1MTL - chains D and A of the 4 polymer chains in the assembly; structure by X-ray diffraction, 2.80 A resolution.

[Chain D]
Molecule: 12-nt DNA strand
Sequence (12 nucleotides; row label = number of the first residue in the row):
   213 CGCGAGXTCGCG
Modified positions: AAB (2'-deoxy-ribofuranose-5'-monophosphate) at position 219

[Chain A]
Name: G/U mismatch-specific DNA glycosylase
Organism: Escherichia coli
Notes: EC 3.2.2.-
UniProtKB: P0A9H1 (MUG_ECOLI); residues 1-168 here = UniProt positions 1-168
Amino-acid sequence (168 residues; numbered 1 to 168; the number before each row is that of its first residue):
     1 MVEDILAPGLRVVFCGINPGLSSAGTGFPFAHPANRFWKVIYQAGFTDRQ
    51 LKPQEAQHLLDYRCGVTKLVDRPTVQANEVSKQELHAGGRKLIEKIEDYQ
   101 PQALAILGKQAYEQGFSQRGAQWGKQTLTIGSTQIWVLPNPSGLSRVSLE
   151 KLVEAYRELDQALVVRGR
Disordered / not traced: 1, 71-76, 165-168

[Interface between chain D and chain A]
Contacting residue pairs - 6 pairs, chain D then chain A:
  AAB_219(D) with Lys-82(A), sugar contact
  DT220(D) with Gln-110(A), hydrogen bond to the base
  DG222(D) with Arg-146(A), base contact
  DC223(D) with Arg-146(A), hydrogen bond to the base
  DG224(D) with Leu-144(A), hydrogen bond to the base; Arg-146(A), hydrogen bond to the sugar

[In short]
Chain D and chain A form an interface of 5 and 4 residues respectively, with 4 hydrogen bonds. Polar contacts
include DT220(D)/Gln-110(A), DC223(D)/Arg-146(A) and DG224(D)/Leu-144(A).
Chain D is a 12-nt DNA strand and chain A is G/U mismatch-specific DNA glycosylase (Escherichia coli); the
structure, Non-productive MUG-DNA complex, was determined by X-ray diffraction.
